6RS2 - chains B and C; structure by X-ray diffraction, 3.69 A resolution.

[Chain B (and C)]
Protein: Metal transporter CNNM4
Source organism: Homo sapiens
Notes: chain C of this document is another copy of the same molecule, construct and numbering; everything in this record applies to it too
UniProtKB: Q6P4Q7 (CNNM4_HUMAN); residue numbers follow UniProt; this construct covers 359-511
Sequence (153 residues; numbered 359 to 511; the number before each row is that of its first residue):
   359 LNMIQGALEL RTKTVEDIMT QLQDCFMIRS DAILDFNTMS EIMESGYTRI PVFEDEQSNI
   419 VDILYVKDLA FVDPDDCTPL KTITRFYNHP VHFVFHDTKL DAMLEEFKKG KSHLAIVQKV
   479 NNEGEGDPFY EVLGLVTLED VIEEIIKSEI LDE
Not modelled in the structure: 359, 483-484, 506-511 (chain C: 359, 482-484, 509-511)
What the authors report for this chain:
  - self-association interface (contacts with another copy of this molecule); pairs are residue here / residue on that copy: Asn360-Glu463, Phe394-Phe429 (hydrophobic contact), Met401-Phe429 (hydrophobic contact), Asn360, Leu368, Phe394, Phe429, Leu496, Ile504
  - contacts within the chain: Leu427-Phe429 (hydrophobic contact)

[Chain B / chain C interface]
Contacting residue pairs - 27 pairs, chain B then chain C:
  Asn360(B) with Asp459(C); Glu463(C), hydrogen bond
  Met361(B) with Leu368(C), hydrophobic; Leu458(C), hydrophobic; Asp459(C); Leu462(C), hydrophobic; Ile503(C), hydrophobic
  Ala365(B) with Ile503(C), hydrophobic
  Leu368(B) with Ile500(C), hydrophobic; Ile504(C), hydrophobic
  Met401(B) with Ala428(C), hydrophobic
  Lys425(B) with Met401(C)
  Leu427(B) with Ala428(C)
  Ala428(B) with Met397(C), hydrophobic; Leu427(C); Ala428(C); Val430(C)
  Phe429(B) with Phe394(C), hydrophobic; Ser398(C)
  Asp459(B) with Ile504(C)
  Leu462(B) with Ile500(C), hydrophobic; Ile504(C), hydrophobic
  Ile500(B) with Leu496(C), hydrophobic; Glu497(C)
  Ile503(B) with Ile500(C), hydrophobic
  Ile504(B) with Lys466(C); Leu496(C), hydrophobic
Also at the interface, not in a pair above, chain B (18 interface residues in all): Ile362, Thr406, Arg407, Glu463
Also at the interface, not in a pair above, chain C (25 interface residues in all): Ala365, Thr406, Lys425, Pro432, Phe465, Glu501, Ile508

[Summary]
Chain B and chain C form an interface of 18 and 25 residues respectively, with 1 hydrogen bond. Its one
hydrogen-bonded contact is Asn360(B)-Glu463(C). From the paper: a self-association interface involving
Asn360(B), Leu368(B) and Phe394(B) among others; contacts within the chain involving Leu427(B) and Phe429(B).
Chain B and chain C are both Metal transporter CNNM4 (Homo sapiens); the structure, Structure of the Bateman
module of human CNNM4, was determined by X-ray diffraction, deposited together with 6G52.
